PDB entry 5BTD | X-ray diffraction, 2.50 A resolution | chains C and G of the 8 polymer chains in the assembly

[Chain C]
Name: DNA gyrase subunit A
Organism: Mycobacterium tuberculosis (strain ATCC 25618 / H37Rv)
Notes: EC 5.99.1.3; fragment: GyrA 2-500 with IGSG C-terminal tag
UniProtKB: P9WG47 (GYRA_MYCTU); residues 2-500 here = UniProt positions 2-500
Amino-acid sequence (503 residues; row label = number of the first residue in the row):
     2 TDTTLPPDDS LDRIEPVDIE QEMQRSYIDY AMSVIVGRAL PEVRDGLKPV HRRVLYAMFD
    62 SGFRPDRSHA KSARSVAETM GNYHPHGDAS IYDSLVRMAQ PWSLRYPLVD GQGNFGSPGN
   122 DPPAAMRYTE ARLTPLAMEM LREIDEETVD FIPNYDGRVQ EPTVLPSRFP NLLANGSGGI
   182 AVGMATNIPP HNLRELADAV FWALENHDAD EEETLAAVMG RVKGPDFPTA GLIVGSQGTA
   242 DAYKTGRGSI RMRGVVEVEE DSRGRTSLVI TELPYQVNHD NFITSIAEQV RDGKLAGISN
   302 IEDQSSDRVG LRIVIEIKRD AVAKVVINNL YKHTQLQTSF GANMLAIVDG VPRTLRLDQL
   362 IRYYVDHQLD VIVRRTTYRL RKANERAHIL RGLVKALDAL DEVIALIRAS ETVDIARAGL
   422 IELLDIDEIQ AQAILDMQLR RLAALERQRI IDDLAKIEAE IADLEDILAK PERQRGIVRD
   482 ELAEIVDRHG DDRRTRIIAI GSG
Disordered / not traced: 2-14, 502-504
Differences from the reference sequence: expression tag (501-504)
Modified / non-standard residues: Tyr129 (O-phosphotyrosine; PTR)
Curated features (UniProtKB/Swiss-Prot):
  - active site: Tyr129 (O-(5'-phospho-DNA)-tyrosine intermediate)
  - modified residue: Thr2 (N-acetylthreonine)
  - natural variant: Ala90 (A90V: Confers ciprofloxacin resistance, in clinical isolate), Ser91 (S91P: Confers ciprofloxacin resistance, in clinical isolate), Asp94 (D94A: Confers ciprofloxacin resistance, in clinical isolate; D94G: Confers ciprofloxacin resistance, in clinical isolate; D94H: Confers ciprofloxacin resistance, in clinical isolate ...)
  - mutagenesis: Thr80 (T80A: Slight resistance to fluoroquinolones. Hypersusceptibile, 2- to 14-fold higher sensitivity to fluoroquinolones, 2- to 8-fold more efficient in fluoroquinolone-induced DNA cleavage ...), Gly88 (G88A: Confers fluoroquinolone resistance, IC(50) is 2- to 26-fold higher than wild-type ...), Ala90 to Asp94 (80-fold increased resistance to fluoroquinolones, 32- to 64-fold reduction in fluoroquinolone-induced DNA cleavage), Ala90 (A90G: 4- to 16-fold more efficient in fluoroquinolone-induced DNA cleavage alone ...), Asp94 (D94G/H: 25- 45-fold increased resistance to fluoroquinolones, 4- to 8-fold reduction in fluoroquinolone-induced DNA cleavage ...)

[Chain G]
Molecule: DNA substrate 24-mer TTACGTGCATAGTCATTCATGACC
Organism: synthetic construct
Sequence (24 nucleotides; numbered 1 to 24; the number before each row is that of its first residue):
     1 TTACGTGCAT AGTCATTCAT GACC
Disordered / not traced: 1-2, 24

[How chain C and chain G interact]
Contacting residue pairs (14):
  Tyr28(C) - DC18(G)  hydrogen bond to the phosphate
  Arg128(C) - DT10(G)  salt bridge to the phosphate
  Tyr129(C) - DA11(G)  sugar contact
  Ile181(C) - DC18(G)  base contact
  Ile181(C) - DA19(G)  base contact
  Ala182(C) - DC18(G)  sugar contact
  Ala182(C) - DA19(G)  sugar contact
  Val183(C) - DC18(G)  phosphate contact
  Gly184(C) - DC18(G)  phosphate contact
  Gly184(C) - DA19(G)  hydrogen bond to the phosphate
  Met185(C) - DA19(G)  sugar contact
  Ala186(C) - DA19(G)  sugar contact
  Arg248(C) - DG21(G)  salt bridge to the phosphate
  Ser250(C) - DA22(G)  phosphate contact
Other interface residues (no listed pair), chain C (17 interface residues in all): Tyr31, Pro124, Ala126, Lys333, Ser340, Gly342
Other interface residues (no listed pair), chain G (10 interface residues in all): DG12, DT17, DT20, DC23

[Overview]
The interface between chain C and chain G involves 17 residues on one side and 10 on the other, with 2
hydrogen bonds and 2 salt bridges. Polar pairs include Tyr28(C)-DC18(G), Gly184(C)-DA19(G) and
Arg128(C)-DT10(G).
Here chain C is DNA gyrase subunit A (Mycobacterium tuberculosis (strain ATCC 25618 / H37Rv)) and chain G is
DNA substrate 24-mer TTACGTGCATAGTCATTCATGACC (synthetic construct). Entry 5BTD (Crystal structure of a
topoisomerase II complex) was determined by X-ray diffraction together with 5BS8, 5BTA, 5BTC, 5BTF, 5BTG,
5BTI, 5BTL and 5BTN from the same study.
